PDB entry 2PE5 | X-ray diffraction, 3.50 A resolution | chains D and B of the 4 polymer chains in the assembly

# Chain D
Molecule: 20-nt DNA strand
Sequence (20 nucleotides; row label = number of the first residue in the row):
     2 AATTGTGAGCGCTCACAATT
Unresolved in the structure: 2-4

# Chain B
Protein: Lactose operon repressor
Source organism: Escherichia coli
Notes: fragment: sequence database residues 2-331
Reference sequence: P03023 (LACI_ECOLI); residue numbers follow UniProt; this construct covers 2-331
Chain sequence (330 residues; row label = number of the first residue in the row):
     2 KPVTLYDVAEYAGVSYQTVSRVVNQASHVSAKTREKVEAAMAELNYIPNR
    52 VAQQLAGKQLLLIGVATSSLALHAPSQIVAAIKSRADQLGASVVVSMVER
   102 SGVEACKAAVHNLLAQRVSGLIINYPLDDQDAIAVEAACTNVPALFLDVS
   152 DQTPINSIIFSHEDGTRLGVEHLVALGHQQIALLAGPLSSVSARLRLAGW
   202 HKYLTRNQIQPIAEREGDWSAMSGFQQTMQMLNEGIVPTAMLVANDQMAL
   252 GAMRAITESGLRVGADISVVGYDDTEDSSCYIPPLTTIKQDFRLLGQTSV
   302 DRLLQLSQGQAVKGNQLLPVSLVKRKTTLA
Sequence notes: engineered mutation Leu-61 (Ser in P03023)
Small-molecule neighbours: 2-nitrophenyl beta-D-galactopyranoside (145): Leu-73, His-74, Ala-75, Pro-76, Ile-79, Asn-125, Leu-148, Asp-149, Phe-161, Ser-193, Arg-197, Trp-220, Asn-246, Gln-248, Asp-274, Gln-291, Phe-293, Leu-296
Swiss-Prot annotation at these positions:
  - DNA-binding region: Leu-6 to Asn-25 (H-T-H motif)
  - natural variant: Tyr-282 (Y282D: In T41 mutant)
  - mutagenesis: Tyr-17 (Y17H: Broadening of specificity), Arg-22 (R22N: Recognizes an operator variant)

# Interface between chain D and chain B
Pairs across the interface - 25 pairs, chain D then chain B:
  DG12(D) / Thr-5(B)  sugar contact
  DG12(D) / Asn-50(B)  phosphate contact
  DG12(D) / Ala-53(B)  hydrogen bond to the base
  DG12(D) / Ala-57(B)  base contact
  DC13(D) / Val-4(B)  phosphate contact
  DC13(D) / Thr-5(B)  phosphate contact
  DC13(D) / Leu-6(B)  hydrogen bond to the phosphate
  DC13(D) / Tyr-7(B)  base contact
  DC13(D) / Tyr-47(B)  hydrogen bond to the phosphate
  DC13(D) / Pro-49(B)  phosphate contact
  DC13(D) / Asn-50(B)  hydrogen bond to the phosphate
  DC13(D) / Ala-53(B)  sugar contact
  DC13(D) / Gln-54(B)  phosphate contact
  DC13(D) / Ala-57(B)  base contact
  DT14(D) / Leu-6(B)  base contact
  DT14(D) / Tyr-17(B)  base contact
  DT14(D) / Gln-18(B)  base contact
  DT14(D) / Ser-21(B)  hydrogen bond to the phosphate
  DT14(D) / Asn-25(B)  phosphate contact
  DT14(D) / Gln-54(B)  hydrogen bond to the phosphate
  DT14(D) / Ala-57(B)  sugar contact
  DT14(D) / Lys-59(B)  phosphate contact
  DC15(D) / Gln-18(B)  hydrogen bond to the base
  DC15(D) / Asn-25(B)  phosphate contact
  DA16(D) / Gln-18(B)  base contact
Other interface residues (no listed pair), chain B (18 interface residues in all): Pro-3, Leu-56, Gly-58

# Overview
5 residues of chain D face 18 of chain B across their interface; the contacts include 7 hydrogen bonds. Polar
pairs include DG12(D)/Ala-53(B), DC15(D)/Gln-18(B) and DC13(D)/Leu-6(B). Chain B binds 2-nitrophenyl
beta-D-galactopyranoside. UniProt lists 2 mutagenesis sites on chain B.
Chain D is a 20-nt DNA strand and chain B is Lactose operon repressor (Escherichia coli); the structure,
Crystal Structure of the Lac Repressor bound to ONPG in repressed state, was determined by X-ray diffraction
(same publication as 2P9H and 2PAF).
